3OR3 - chains B and E of the 6 polymer chains in the assembly; structure by X-ray diffraction, 1.95 A resolution.

== Chain B ==
Name: Restriction endonuclease HPY188I
From: Helicobacter pylori
UniProtKB: Q9KJ88 (Q9KJ88_HELPY); residues 1-170 here = UniProt positions 1-170
Amino-acid sequence (180 residues; row label = number of the first residue in the row; numbers below 1 keep their minus sign (Met-9 is residue -9)):
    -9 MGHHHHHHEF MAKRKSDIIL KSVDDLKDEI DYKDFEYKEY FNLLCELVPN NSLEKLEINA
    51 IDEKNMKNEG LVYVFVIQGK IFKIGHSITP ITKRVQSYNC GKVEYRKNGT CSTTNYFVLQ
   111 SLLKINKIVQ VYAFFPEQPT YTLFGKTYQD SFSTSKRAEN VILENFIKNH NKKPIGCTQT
Disordered / not traced: -9 to -3
Sequence notes: expression tag (-9 to 0)
Modified / non-standard residues: Mse56 (selenomethionine; parent Met)
What the authors report for this chain:
  - binding site for the 5-nt DNA strand: Cys90, Thr100
  - binding site for the 4-nt DNA strand (chain E): Tyr63, Lys73, His76, Arg84, Ser87, Ser102
  - Ca2+ coordination: Glu149
  - catalytic residues: Tyr63
  - specificity-determining residues: Ser87 (proposed by the authors, not directly observed)
  - catalytic residues: Tyr88 (proposed by the authors, not directly observed)

== Chain E ==
Molecule: 4-nt DNA strand
Sequence (4 nucleotides; numbered 1 to 4; the number before each row is that of its first residue):
     1 GAAC

== Interface between chain B and chain E ==
Residue-residue contacts (23):
  Tyr63(B) with DG1(E), hydrogen bond to the phosphate
  Lys73(B) with DG1(E), salt bridge to the phosphate
  Gly75(B) with DG1(E), phosphate contact
  His76(B) with DG1(E), phosphate contact
  Ser77(B) with DA2(E), hydrogen bond to the phosphate
  Ile78(B) with DA2(E), hydrogen bond to the phosphate
  Thr79(B) with DA3(E), phosphate contact
  Arg84(B) with DG1(E), salt bridge to the phosphate; DA2(E), phosphate contact
  Gln86(B) with DA3(E), base contact
  Ser87(B) with DA2(E), hydrogen bond to the base
  Tyr88(B) with DG1(E), phosphate contact
  Cys90(B) with DA2(E), base contact; DA3(E), hydrogen bond to the base
  Ser102(B) with DG1(E), hydrogen bond to the base
  Thr104(B) with DG1(E), phosphate contact
  Asn105(B) with DG1(E), hydrogen bond to the base; DA2(E), base contact
  Lys146(B) with DA2(E), hydrogen bond to the phosphate; DA3(E), salt bridge to the phosphate
  Gln169(B) with DA3(E), hydrogen bond to the phosphate; DC4(E), sugar contact
  Thr170(B) with DC4(E), phosphate contact
Also at the interface, not in a pair above, chain B (20 interface residues in all): Cys101, Phe142

== Overview ==
20 residues of chain B and 4 residues of chain E are in contact; the contacts include 9 hydrogen bonds and 3
salt bridges. Polar pairs include Ser87(B)-DA2(E), Cys90(B)-DA3(E) and Ser102(B)-DG1(E). The paper reports
catalytic residues Tyr63(B) and Tyr88(B); a binding site for the 4-nt DNA strand (chain E) at Tyr63(B),
Lys73(B) and His76(B) among others.
Here chain B is Restriction endonuclease HPY188I (Helicobacter pylori) and chain E is a 4-nt DNA strand. Entry
3OR3 (Restriction endonuclease HPY188I in complex with product DNA) was determined by X-ray diffraction,
deposited together with 3OQG.
